3NZJ - chains L and V of the 30 polymer chains in the assembly; structure by X-ray diffraction, 2.40 A resolution.

[Chain L]
Molecule: Proteasome component C5
Source organism: Saccharomyces cerevisiae
Notes: EC 3.4.25.1
UniProtKB: P23724 (PSB1_YEAST); the construct lacks a stretch of the UniProt sequence and is renumbered around it, so the offset changes along the chain: -28 to -1 = UniProt 1-28; 1-70 = UniProt 29-98; 71-106 = UniProt 100-135; 107-144 = UniProt 138-175; 2 more segments
Amino-acid sequence (241 residues; numbered -28 to 194 plus 20 insertion-coded residues; 2 numbers in that range are skipped by the numbering (no residue carries them; nothing is unmodelled there); the number before each row is that of its first residue; a row labelled like 10A-10B holds insertion residues (10A, then the next letters in order); numbers below 1 keep their minus sign (Met-28 is residue -28)):
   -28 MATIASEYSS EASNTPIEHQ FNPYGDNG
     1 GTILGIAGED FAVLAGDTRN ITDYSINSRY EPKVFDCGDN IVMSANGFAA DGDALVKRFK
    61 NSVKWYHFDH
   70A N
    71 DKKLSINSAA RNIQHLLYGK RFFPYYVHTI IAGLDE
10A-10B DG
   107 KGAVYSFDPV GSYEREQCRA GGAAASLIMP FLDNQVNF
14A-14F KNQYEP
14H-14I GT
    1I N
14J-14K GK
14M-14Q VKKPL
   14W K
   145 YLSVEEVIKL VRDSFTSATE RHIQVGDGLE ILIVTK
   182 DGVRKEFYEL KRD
Not modelled in the structure: -28 to -10

[Chain V]
Molecule: Proteasome component PUP1
Source organism: Saccharomyces cerevisiae
Notes: EC 3.4.25.1
UniProtKB: P25043 (PSB7_YEAST); the construct lacks a stretch of the UniProt sequence and is renumbered around it, so the offset changes along the chain: -28 to 91 = UniProt 1-120; 93-105 = UniProt 121-133; 106-187 = UniProt 135-216; 189-233 = UniProt 217-261
Amino-acid sequence (261 residues; numbered -28 to 233 plus 1 insertion-coded residue; 2 numbers in that range are skipped by the numbering (no residue carries them; nothing is unmodelled there); the number before each row is that of its first residue; numbers below 1 keep their minus sign (Met-28 is residue -28)):
   -28 MAGLSFDNYQ RNNFLAENSH TQPKATSTGT TIVGVKFNNG VVIAADTRST QGPIVADKNC
    32 AKLHRISPKI WCAGAGTAAD TEAVTQLIGS NIELHSLYTS REPRVVSALQ MLKQHLFKYQ
    93 GHIGAYLIVA GVD
   10A P
   106 TGSHLFSIHA HGSTDVGYYL SLGSGSLAAM AVLESHWKQD LTKEEAIKLA SDAIQAGIWN
   166 DLGSGSNVDV CVMEIGKDAE YL
   189 RNYLTPNVRE EKQKSYKFPR GTTAVLKESI VNICDIQEEQ VDITA
Not modelled in the structure: -28 to 0, 224-233
Curated features (UniProtKB/Swiss-Prot):
  - active site: Thr1 (Nucleophile)

[Chain L / chain V interface]
Pairs across the interface (59; chain L residue first):
  Asn14B(L) - Thr210(V)
  Gln14C(L) - Phe206(V)
  Gln14C(L) - Thr210(V)
  Tyr14D(L) - Thr210(V)  hydrogen bond (backbone-backbone)
  Tyr14D(L) - Ala212(V)  hydrophobic
  Pro14F(L) - Arg208(V)
  Pro14F(L) - Gly209(V)
  Gly14J(L) - Ala212(V)
  Arg19(L) - Leu167(V)
  Ile21(L) - Leu167(V)  hydrophobic
  Asp23(L) - Leu167(V)
  Tyr24(L) - Asn165(V)
  Tyr24(L) - Asp166(V)
  Tyr24(L) - Leu167(V)  hydrogen bond (backbone-backbone)
  Tyr24(L) - Gly168(V)
  Ile26(L) - Trp164(V)
  Ile26(L) - Asn165(V)
  Ile26(L) - Leu167(V)  hydrophobic
  Arg29(L) - Trp164(V)  hydrogen bond (side chain-backbone)
  Phe137(L) - Tyr204(V)  hydrophobic
  Asn140(L) - Phe206(V)
  Gln141(L) - Lys202(V)
  Gln141(L) - Tyr204(V)
  Gln141(L) - Phe206(V)
  Glu150(L) - Lys202(V)
  Lys153(L) - Gln201(V)
  Leu154(L) - Tyr204(V)
  Arg156(L) - Glu198(V)  salt bridge
  Arg156(L) - Gln201(V)  hydrogen bond
  Asp157(L) - Lys200(V)
  Asp157(L) - Gln201(V)  hydrogen bond (side chain-backbone)
  Asp157(L) - Lys202(V)  hydrogen bond (side chain-backbone)
  Asp157(L) - Tyr204(V)  hydrogen bond
  Thr160(L) - Arg197(V)  hydrogen bond
  Thr160(L) - Glu198(V)
  Ser161(L) - Arg197(V)  hydrogen bond
  Glu164(L) - Val26(V)
  Glu164(L) - Lys29(V)  salt bridge
  Glu164(L) - Arg197(V)
  Arg165(L) - Pro24(V)
  Arg165(L) - Ile25(V)
  Arg165(L) - Val26(V)  hydrogen bond (backbone-backbone)
  Arg165(L) - Ala27(V)  hydrogen bond (side chain-backbone)
  Arg165(L) - Lys29(V)
  His166(L) - Pro24(V)
  Ile167(L) - Arg19(V)
  Ile167(L) - Pro24(V)  hydrogen bond (backbone-backbone)
  Ile167(L) - Val26(V)  hydrophobic
  Ile167(L) - Leu167(V)
  Glu190(L) - Glu198(V)
  Lys192(L) - Asn195(V)  hydrogen bond (side chain-backbone)
  Arg193(L) - Trp164(V)
  Asp194(L) - Arg19(V)  salt bridge
  Asp194(L) - Ile163(V)
  Asp194(L) - Trp164(V)
  Asp194(L) - Ser169(V)
  Asp194(L) - Gly170(V)
  Asp194(L) - Ser171(V)  hydrogen bond (side chain-backbone)
  Asp194(L) - Asn195(V)
Interface residues without a listed pair, chain L (32 interface residues in all): Asn1I, Glu14E, Ser25
Interface residues without a listed pair, chain V (32 interface residues in all): Thr21, Asp28, Val196, Pro207, Val213

[Summary]
Chain L and chain V each contribute 32 residues to their interface; the contacts include 14 hydrogen bonds and
3 salt bridges. Polar contacts include Arg156(L)-Glu198(V), Glu164(L)-Lys29(V) and Asp194(L)-Arg19(V). UniProt
lists active-site residue Thr1(V) on chain V.
Here chain L is Proteasome component C5 and chain V is Proteasome component PUP1, both from Saccharomyces
cerevisiae. Entry 3NZJ (Crystal structure of yeast 20S proteasome in complex with ligand 2a) was determined by
X-ray diffraction, deposited together with 3NZW and 3NZX.
